PDB entry 3DFK | X-ray diffraction, 1.80 A resolution | chain A

Chain A:
Name: Teicoplanin pseudoaglycone deacetylase Orf2
Source organism: Actinoplanes teichomyceticus
UniProtKB: Q6ZZJ1 (Q6ZZJ1_ACTTI); residues 1-273 here = UniProt positions 1-273
Sequence (273 residues; numbered 1 to 273; the number before each row is that of its first residue):
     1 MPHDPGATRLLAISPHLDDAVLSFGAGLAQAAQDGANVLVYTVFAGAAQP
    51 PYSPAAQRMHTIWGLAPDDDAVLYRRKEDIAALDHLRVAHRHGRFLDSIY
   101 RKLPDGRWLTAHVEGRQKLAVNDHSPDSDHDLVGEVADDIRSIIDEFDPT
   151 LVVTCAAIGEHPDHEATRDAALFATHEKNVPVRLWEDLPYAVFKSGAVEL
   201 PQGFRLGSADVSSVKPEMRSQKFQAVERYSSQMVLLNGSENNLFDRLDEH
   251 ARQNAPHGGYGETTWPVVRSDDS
Not modelled in the structure: 1-7
Modified residues: Mse1 (selenomethionine); Mse59, Mse218, Mse233 (selenomethionine; parent Met)
Metal / ion sites: Zn2+: H16, D19, H164 (together with decanoic acid)
Small-molecule neighbours: decanoic acid (DKA): H16, D18, D19, W63, R75, D97, S98, I99, T110, L119, H161, H164, Y190, Q232

Summary:
Ligands of chain A: decanoic acid. H16, D19 and H164 coordinate Zn2+.
Chain A is Teicoplanin pseudoaglycone deacetylase Orf2 (Actinoplanes teichomyceticus); the structure, The
crystal structure of teicoplanin pseudoaglycone deacetylase Orf2* bound to one of its products decanoic acid,
was determined by X-ray diffraction together with 3DFF, 3DFI and 3DFM from the same study.
